Entry 6X8S (X-ray diffraction, 1.55 A resolution); this record covers chains H and P of the 3 polymer chains in the assembly.

# Chain H
Molecule: 3D11 Fab heavy chain
Source organism: Mus musculus
Notes: antibody fragment or engineered binder
Sequence (215 residues; numbered 1 to 216 plus 4 insertion-coded residues; 5 numbers in that range are skipped by the numbering (no residue carries them; nothing is unmodelled there); the number before each row is that of its first residue; a row labelled like 82A-82C holds insertion residues (82A, then the next letters in order)):
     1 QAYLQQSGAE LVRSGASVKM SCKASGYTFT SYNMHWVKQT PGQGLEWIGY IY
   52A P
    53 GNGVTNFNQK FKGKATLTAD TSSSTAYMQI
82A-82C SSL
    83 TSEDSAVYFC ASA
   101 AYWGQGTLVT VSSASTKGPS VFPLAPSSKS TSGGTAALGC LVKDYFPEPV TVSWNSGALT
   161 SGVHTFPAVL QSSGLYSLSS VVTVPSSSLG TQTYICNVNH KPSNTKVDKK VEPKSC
Unresolved in the structure: 1-2
Disulfides: Cys22-Cys92, Cys140-Cys196

# Chain P
Molecule: NAND peptide
Sequence (16 residues; each row starts with the number of its first residue):
     1 PPPPNANDPP PPNAND
Unresolved in the structure: 14-16

# How chain H and chain P interact
Pairs across the interface (20; chain H residue first):
  Tyr32(H) - Pro3(P)
  Tyr32(H) - Pro4(P)  hydrogen bond (side chain-backbone)
  Tyr32(H) - Asn5(P)
  Asn33(H) - Asp8(P)  hydrogen bond
  Asn33(H) - Pro9(P)  hydrogen bond (side chain-backbone)
  Asn33(H) - Pro10(P)
  Asn33(H) - Pro11(P)
  His35(H) - Asp8(P)  salt bridge
  Tyr50(H) - Asp8(P)
  Tyr50(H) - Pro11(P)
  Tyr52(H) - Pro10(P)  hydrophobic
  Tyr52(H) - Pro11(P)
  Asn54(H) - Pro11(P)
  Asn54(H) - Pro12(P)
  Asn54(H) - Asn13(P)
  Val56(H) - Pro11(P)  hydrophobic
  Val56(H) - Pro12(P)
  Ala95(H) - Pro4(P)  hydrophobic
  Ala95(H) - Asn7(P)  hydrogen bond (backbone-side chain)
  Tyr102(H) - Pro4(P)
Interface residues without a listed pair, chain H (11 interface residues in all): Ser94, Ala101
Interface residues without a listed pair, chain P (11 interface residues in all): Ala6
From the paper, about this interface:
  - pairs named by the authors: Asn33(H)-Pro10(P) (hydrophobic contact), Tyr52(H)-Pro10(P) (hydrophobic contact)
  - epitope / paratope residues, chain H: Asn33(H), Tyr52(H)
  - epitope / paratope residues, chain P: Pro10(P)

# Summary
The chain H/chain P interface involves 11 residues from each chain, with 4 hydrogen bonds and 1 salt bridge.
Polar contacts include His35(H)-Asp8(P), Tyr32(H)-Pro4(P) and Asn33(H)-Asp8(P). The authors report hydrophobic
contacts between Asn33(H) and Pro10(P) and Tyr52(H) and Pro10(P). From the paper: epitope/paratope residues
Asn33(H), Tyr52(H) and Pro10(P).
Here chain H is 3D11 Fab heavy chain (Mus musculus) and chain P is NAND peptide. Entry 6X8S (Crystal structure
of 3D11 Fab in complex with Plasmodium berghei circumsporozoite protein NAND peptide) was determined by X-ray
diffraction together with 6X8Q and 6X8U from the same study.
